2XNU - chains B and C of the 5 polymer chains in the assembly; structure by X-ray diffraction, 2.55 A resolution.

== Chain B (and C) ==
Protein: Soluble acetylcholine receptor
Organism: Aplysia californica
Notes: chain C of this document is another copy of the same molecule, construct and numbering; everything in this record applies to it too
UniProtKB: Q8WSF8 (Q8WSF8_APLCA); residues -18 to 217 here correspond to UniProt positions 1-236 (UniProt number = residue number + 19)
Chain sequence (236 residues; each row starts with the number of its first residue; numbers below 1 keep their minus sign (Met-18 is residue -18)):
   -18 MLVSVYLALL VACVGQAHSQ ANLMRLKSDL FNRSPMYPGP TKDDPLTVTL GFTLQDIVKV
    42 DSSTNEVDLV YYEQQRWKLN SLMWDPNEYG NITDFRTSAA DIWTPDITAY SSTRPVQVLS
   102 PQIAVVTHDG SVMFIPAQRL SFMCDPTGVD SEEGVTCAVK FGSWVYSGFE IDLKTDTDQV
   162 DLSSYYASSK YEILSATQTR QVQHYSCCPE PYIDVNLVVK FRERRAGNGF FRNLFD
Unresolved in the structure: -18 to 0, 206-217
Differences from the reference sequence: conflict Val41 (Ala60 in Q8WSF8), Val136 (Ala155 in Q8WSF8)
Disulfide bonds: Cys125-Cys138

== How chain B and chain C interact ==
Pairs across the interface - 50 pairs, chain B then chain C:
  Pro16(B) - Met5(C)
  Met17(B) - Met5(C)
  Tyr18(B) - Met5(C)  hydrophobic
  Pro19(B) - Gln1(C)
  Pro19(B) - Leu4(C)  hydrophobic
  Pro19(B) - Met5(C)
  Pro19(B) - Lys8(C)  hydrogen bond (backbone-side chain)
  Gly20(B) - Leu4(C)
  Thr22(B) - Leu4(C)
  Asp24(B) - Gly71(C)
  Asp25(B) - Gln1(C)
  Ser43(B) - Lys171(C)
  Ser44(B) - Lys171(C)
  Thr45(B) - Val39(C)
  Asn46(B) - Ser169(C)  hydrogen bond (side chain-backbone)
  Asn46(B) - Ser170(C)
  Asn46(B) - Lys171(C)
  Glu47(B) - Val39(C)
  Glu47(B) - Arg120(C)  salt bridge
  Asp87(B) - Pro102(C)
  Asp87(B) - Ile104(C)
  Thr89(B) - Leu100(C)  hydrogen bond (side chain-backbone)
  Thr89(B) - Pro102(C)
  Tyr91(B) - Gln36(C)  hydrogen bond (backbone-side chain)
  Ser92(B) - Gln36(C)
  Ser93(B) - Val51(C)
  Ser93(B) - Leu100(C)
  Thr94(B) - Arg120(C)  hydrogen bond (backbone-side chain)
  Arg95(B) - Gln98(C)  hydrogen bond
  Arg95(B) - Leu100(C)
  Arg95(B) - Arg120(C)
  Pro96(B) - Gln98(C)
  Pro96(B) - Val99(C)
  Pro96(B) - Leu100(C)
  Met124(B) - Gln36(C)
  Met124(B) - Asp37(C)
  Met124(B) - Val51(C)  hydrophobic
  Met124(B) - Tyr167(C)
  Cys125(B) - Tyr167(C)
  Asp126(B) - Tyr167(C)  hydrogen bond (backbone-side chain)
  Asp126(B) - Ser169(C)
  Trp145(B) - Tyr53(C)  hydrophobic
  Trp145(B) - Ser101(C)
  Trp145(B) - Pro102(C)
  Trp145(B) - Ile116(C)  hydrogen bond (side chain-backbone)
  Trp145(B) - Ala118(C)  hydrophobic
  Val146(B) - Arg77(C)  hydrogen bond (backbone-side chain)
  Val146(B) - Ile104(C)
  Tyr147(B) - Arg77(C)
  Glu151(B) - Arg77(C)  salt bridge
Interface residues without a listed pair, chain B (30 interface residues in all): Lys23, Ser187
Interface residues without a listed pair, chain C (28 interface residues in all): Lys40, Thr74, Val106, Asp162

== Summary ==
Chain B and chain C form an interface of 30 and 28 residues respectively, with 9 hydrogen bonds and 2 salt
bridges. Polar contacts include Glu47(B)-Arg120(C), Glu151(B)-Arg77(C) and Pro19(B)-Lys8(C).
Chain B and chain C are both Soluble acetylcholine receptor (Aplysia californica); the structure,
Acetylcholine binding protein (AChBP) as template for hierarchical in silico screening procedures to identify
structurally novel ..., was determined by X-ray diffraction (same publication as 2XNT and 2XNV).
